PDB entry 9FWV | electron microscopy, 3.50 A resolution | chains R and T of the 20 polymer chains in the assembly

# Chain R
Molecule: Ribulose bisphosphate carboxylase large chain
From: Synechococcus elongatus PCC 7942
Notes: EC 4.1.1.39
UniProtKB: Q31NB3 (RBL_SYNE7); residues 20-461 here correspond to UniProt positions 17-458 (UniProt number = residue number - 3)
Chain sequence (442 residues; numbered 20 to 461; the number before each row is that of its first residue):
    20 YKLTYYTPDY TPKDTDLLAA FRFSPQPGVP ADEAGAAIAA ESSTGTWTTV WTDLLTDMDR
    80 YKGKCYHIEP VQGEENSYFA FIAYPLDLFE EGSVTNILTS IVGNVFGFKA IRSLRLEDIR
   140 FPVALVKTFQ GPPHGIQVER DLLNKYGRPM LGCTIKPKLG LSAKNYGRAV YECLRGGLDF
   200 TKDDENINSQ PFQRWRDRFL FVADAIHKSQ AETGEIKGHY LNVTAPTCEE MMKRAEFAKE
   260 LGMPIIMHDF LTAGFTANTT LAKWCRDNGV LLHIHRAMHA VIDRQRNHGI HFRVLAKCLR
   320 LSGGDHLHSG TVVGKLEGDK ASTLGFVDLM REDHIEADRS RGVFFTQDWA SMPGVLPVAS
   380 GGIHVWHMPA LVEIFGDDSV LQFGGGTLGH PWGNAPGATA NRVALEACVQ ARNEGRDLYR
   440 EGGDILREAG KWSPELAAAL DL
Disordered / not traced: 66-67, 332-337, 404-411

# Chain T
Molecule: Carboxysome assembly protein CcmM
From: Synechococcus elongatus PCC 7942
UniProtKB: Q03513 (CCMM_SYNE7); numbering as in UniProt (aligned over 225-310)
Chain sequence (86 residues; each row starts with the number of its first residue):
   225 LSSEVITQVR SLLNQGYRIG TEHADKRRFR TSSWQPCAPI QSTNERQVLS ELENCLSEHE
   285 GEYVRLLGID TNTRSRVFEA LIQRPD

# How chain R and chain T interact
Pairs across the interface (16; chain R residue first):
  Thr-26(R) / Pro-260(T)
  Asp-28(R) / Pro-263(T)
  Tyr-29(R) / Arg-300(T)  hydrogen bond
  Thr-30(R) / Ile-293(T)
  Thr-30(R) / Arg-300(T)  hydrogen bond (backbone-side chain)
  Pro-31(R) / Arg-298(T)
  Pro-31(R) / Arg-300(T)  hydrogen bond (backbone-side chain)
  Lys-32(R) / Ser-256(T)
  Lys-32(R) / Arg-300(T)
  Asp-33(R) / Glu-303(T)
  Asp-76(R) / Arg-252(T)  salt bridge
  Asp-76(R) / Ser-257(T)
  Asp-78(R) / Arg-252(T)
  Asp-78(R) / Gln-259(T)
  Arg-79(R) / Thr-255(T)  hydrogen bond
  His-86(R) / Arg-298(T)
Also at the interface, not in a pair above, chain T (14 interface residues in all): Trp-258, Arg-289, Leu-291

# Overview
Chain R and chain T form an interface of 11 and 14 residues respectively, with 4 hydrogen bonds and 1 salt
bridge. Among the polar pairs are Asp-76(R)/Arg-252(T), Tyr-29(R)/Arg-300(T) and Thr-30(R)/Arg-300(T).
Here chain R is Ribulose bisphosphate carboxylase large chain and chain T is Carboxysome assembly protein
CcmM, both from Synechococcus elongatus PCC 7942. Entry 9FWV (Rubisco in native beta-carboxysomes) was
determined by electron microscopy.
